PDB entry 8RQO | X-ray diffraction, 2.74 A resolution | chain A

== Chain A ==
Protein: Isoform Alpha-1 of Thyroid hormone receptor alpha
Organism: Homo sapiens
UniProt: P10827 (THA_HUMAN), isoform P10827-2; residues 148-410 here = UniProt positions 148-410
Amino-acid sequence (284 residues; numbered 127 to 410; the number before each row is that of its first residue):
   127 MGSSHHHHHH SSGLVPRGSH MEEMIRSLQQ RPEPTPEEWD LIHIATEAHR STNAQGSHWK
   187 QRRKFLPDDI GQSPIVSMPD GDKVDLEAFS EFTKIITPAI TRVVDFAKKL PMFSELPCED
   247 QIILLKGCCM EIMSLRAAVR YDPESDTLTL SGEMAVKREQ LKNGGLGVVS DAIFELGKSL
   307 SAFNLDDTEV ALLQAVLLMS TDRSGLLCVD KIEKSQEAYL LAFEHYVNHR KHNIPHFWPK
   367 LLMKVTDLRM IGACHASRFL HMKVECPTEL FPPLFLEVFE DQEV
Not modelled in the structure: 127-144, 200-205, 408-410
Differences from the reference sequence: initiating methionine (127); expression tag (128-147)
Small-molecule neighbours: A1H2J (6-azanyl-2-[3,5-bis(chloranyl)-4-[(6-oxidanylidene-5-propan-2-yl-1H-pyridazin-3-yl)oxy]phenyl]-1,2,4-triazine-3,5-dione): Asn-179, Phe-215, Phe-218, Thr-219, Ile-221, Ile-222, Ala-225, Arg-228, Val-229, Met-256, Met-259, Ser-260, Arg-262, Ala-263, Arg-266, Thr-275, Leu-276, Ser-277, Leu-287, Gly-290, Gly-291, Leu-292, Ile-299, His-381, Met-388, Phe-401
Swiss-Prot annotation at these positions:
  - binding site (3,3',5-triiodo-L-thyronine): Arg-228, Ser-277
  - natural variant: Ala-263 (A263V: In CHNG6), Asn-359 (N359Y: In CHNG6), Pro-398 (P398R: In CHNG6), Glu-403 (E403Q: In CHNG6)
  - mutagenesis: Ser-277 (S277N: No effect on thyroid hormone binding)

== Overview ==
Chain A binds compound A1H2J. From UniProt: residues binding 3,3',5-triiodo-L-thyronine Arg-228 and Ser-277
and one mutagenesis site.
Chain A is Isoform Alpha-1 of Thyroid hormone receptor alpha (Homo sapiens); the structure, Human thyroid
hormone receptor alpha ligand binding domain in complex with beta-selective agonist ALG-055009, was determined
by X-ray diffraction together with 8RQN from the same study.
